Entry 6GZE (X-ray diffraction, 2.49 A resolution); this record covers chains C and D of the 6 polymer chains in the assembly.

[Chain C]
Protein: Tubulin alpha-1B chain
From: Bos taurus
Reference sequence: P81947 (TBA1B_BOVIN); residue numbers follow UniProt; this construct covers 1-440
Chain sequence (440 residues; row label = number of the first residue in the row):
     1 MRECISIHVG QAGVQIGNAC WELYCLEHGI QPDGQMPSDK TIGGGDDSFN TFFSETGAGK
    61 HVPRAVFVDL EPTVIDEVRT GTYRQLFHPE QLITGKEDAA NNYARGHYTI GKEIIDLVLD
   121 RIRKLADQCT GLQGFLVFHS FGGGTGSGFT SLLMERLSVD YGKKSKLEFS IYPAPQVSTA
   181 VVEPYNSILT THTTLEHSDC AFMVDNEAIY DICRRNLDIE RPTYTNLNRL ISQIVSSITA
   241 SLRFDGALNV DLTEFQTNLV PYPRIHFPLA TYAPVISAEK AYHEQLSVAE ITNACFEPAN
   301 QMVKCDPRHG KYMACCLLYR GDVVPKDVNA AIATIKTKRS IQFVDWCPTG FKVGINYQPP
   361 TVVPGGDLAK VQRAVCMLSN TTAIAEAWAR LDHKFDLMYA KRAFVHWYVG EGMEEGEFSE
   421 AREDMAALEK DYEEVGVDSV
Bound ions: Ca2+: Asp-39, Thr-41, Gly-44, Glu-55
Residues lining bound ligands: GTP (guanosine-5'-triphosphate): Gly-10, Gln-11, Ala-12, Gln-15, Ile-16, Asp-69, Asp-98, Ala-99, Ala-100, Asn-101, Asn-102, Ser-140, Gly-142, Gly-143, Gly-144, Thr-145, Gly-146, Ile-171, Pro-173, Val-177, Ser-178, Thr-179, Glu-183, Asn-206, Tyr-224, Leu-227, Asn-228, Ile-231

[Chain D]
Protein: Tubulin beta-2B chain
From: Bos taurus
Reference sequence: Q6B856 (TBB2B_BOVIN); the author numbering skips numbers that UniProt does not, so the offset changes along the chain: 1-42 = UniProt 1-42; 45-360 = UniProt 43-358; 369-455 = UniProt 359-445
Chain sequence (445 residues; numbered 1 to 455; 10 numbers in that range are skipped by the numbering (no residue carries them; nothing is unmodelled there); the number before each row is that of its first residue):
     1 MREIVHIQAG QCGNQIGAKF WEVISDEHGI DPTGSYHGDS DL
    45 QLERINVYYN EATGNKYVPR AILVDLEPGT MDSVRSGPFG QIFRPDNFVF GQSGAGNNWA
   105 KGHYTEGAEL VDSVLDVVRK ESESCDCLQG FQLTHSLGGG TGSGMGTLLI SKIREEYPDR
   165 IMNTFSVMPS PKVSDTVVEP YNATLSVHQL VENTDETYCI DNEALYDICF RTLKLTTPTY
   225 GDLNHLVSAT MSGVTTCLRF PGQLNADLRK LAVNMVPFPR LHFFMPGFAP LTSRGSQQYR
   285 ALTVPELTQQ MFDSKNMMAA CDPRHGRYLT VAAIFRGRMS MKEVDEQMLN VQNKNSSYFV
   345 EWIPNNVKTA VCDIPP
   369 RGLKMSATFI GNSTAIQELF KRISEQFTAM FRRKAFLHWY TGEGMDEMEF TEAESNMNDL
   429 VSEYQQYQDA TADEQGEFEE EEGEDEA
Disordered / not traced: 276-285, 441-455
Residues lining bound ligands: beryllium trifluoride / GDP: Gly-10, Gln-11, Cys-12, Gln-15, Ile-16, Asp-69, Glu-71, Gly-98, Ala-99, Gly-100, Asn-101, Asn-102, Ser-140, Gly-142, Gly-143, Gly-144, Thr-145, Gly-146, Val-171, Pro-173, Val-177, Ser-178, Glu-183, Asn-206, Leu-209, Tyr-224, Leu-227, Asn-228
Curated features (UniProtKB/Swiss-Prot):
  - motif: Met-1 to Ile-4 (MREI motif)
  - binding site (GTP): Gln-11, Glu-71, Ser-140, Gly-144, Thr-145, Gly-146, Asn-206, Asn-228
  - binding site (Mg(2+)): Glu-71
  - modified residue: Ser-40 (Phosphoserine), Thr-57 (Phosphothreonine), Lys-60 (N6-acetyllysine), Ser-174 (Phosphoserine), Thr-287 (Phosphothreonine), Thr-292 (Phosphothreonine), Arg-320 (Omega-N-methylarginine), Glu-448 (5-glutamyl polyglutamate)
  - cross-link (Glycyl lysine isopeptide (Lys-Gly)): Lys-60 (interchain with G-Cter in ubiquitin), Lys-326 (interchain with G-Cter in ubiquitin)
Reported in the primary citation:
  - binding site for beryllium trifluoride: Ala-99, Gly-100, Asn-101, Thr-145
  - binding site for the ligand GDP: Gln-11, Gly-144, Thr-145, Gly-146, Asn-206, Asn-228
  - conformationally variable residues (loop rearrangement): Asp-179, Thr-180
  - contacts within the chain: Asn-101/Thr-180

[Interface between chain C and chain D]
Contacting residue pairs (55; chain C residue first):
  Gln-11(C) / Gln-247(D)  hydrogen bond
  Lys-96(C) / Met-1(D)  hydrogen bond (backbone-backbone)
  Lys-96(C) / Asp-130(D)  salt bridge
  Lys-96(C) / Cys-131(D)
  Glu-97(C) / Met-1(D)
  Glu-97(C) / Cys-131(D)
  Glu-97(C) / Arg-253(D)  salt bridge
  Asp-98(C) / Lys-254(D)  salt bridge
  Ala-100(C) / Arg-253(D)
  Ala-100(C) / Lys-254(D)
  Ala-100(C) / Val-257(D)
  Asn-101(C) / Lys-254(D)
  Arg-105(C) / Arg-253(D)
  Pro-175(C) / Asn-349(D)
  Ser-178(C) / Lys-352(D)  hydrogen bond
  Thr-179(C) / Leu-248(D)
  Thr-179(C) / Asn-258(D)  hydrogen bond (backbone-side chain)
  Ala-180(C) / Asn-258(D)
  Ala-180(C) / Lys-352(D)
  Val-181(C) / Val-257(D)
  Val-181(C) / Asn-258(D)  hydrogen bond (backbone-side chain)
  Val-181(C) / Ile-347(D)  hydrophobic
  Val-181(C) / Pro-348(D)
  Val-181(C) / Lys-352(D)
  Arg-221(C) / Met-325(D)  hydrogen bond
  Arg-221(C) / Asp-329(D)  salt bridge
  Tyr-224(C) / Gln-247(D)
  Lys-394(C) / Pro-348(D)
  Lys-394(C) / Asn-349(D)  hydrogen bond
  Leu-397(C) / Glu-345(D)
  Leu-397(C) / Trp-346(D)
  Leu-397(C) / Pro-348(D)  hydrophobic
  Met-398(C) / Trp-346(D)  hydrogen bond (backbone-backbone)
  Met-398(C) / Ile-347(D)  hydrophobic
  Met-398(C) / Pro-348(D)
  Lys-401(C) / Phe-262(D)
  Lys-401(C) / Trp-346(D)
  Lys-401(C) / Ala-438(D)
  Lys-401(C) / Thr-439(D)  hydrogen bond (side chain-backbone)
  Arg-402(C) / Phe-262(D)
  Ala-403(C) / Pro-261(D)
  Ala-403(C) / Phe-262(D)  hydrophobic
  Phe-404(C) / Val-257(D)
  Phe-404(C) / Asn-258(D)
  Phe-404(C) / Val-260(D)
  Phe-404(C) / Pro-261(D)  hydrogen bond (backbone-backbone)
  Phe-404(C) / Thr-314(D)
  Phe-404(C) / Ile-347(D)  hydrophobic
  His-406(C) / Val-260(D)  hydrogen bond (side chain-backbone)
  His-406(C) / Pro-261(D)
  His-406(C) / Phe-262(D)
  His-406(C) / Pro-263(D)
  Trp-407(C) / Ala-256(D)  hydrophobic
  Trp-407(C) / Val-257(D)
  Trp-407(C) / Val-260(D)  hydrogen bond (side chain-backbone)
Also at the interface, not in a pair above, chain C (26 interface residues in all): Val-182, Tyr-210, Glu-220
Also at the interface, not in a pair above, chain D (30 interface residues in all): Arg-164, Ile-165, Asp-251, Lys-326, Ala-440

[In short]
26 residues of chain C and 30 residues of chain D are in contact; the contacts include 12 hydrogen bonds and 4
salt bridges. Polar pairs include Lys-96(C)/Asp-130(D), Glu-97(C)/Arg-253(D) and Asp-98(C)/Lys-254(D). From
the paper: a binding site for the ligand GDP at Gln-11(D), Gly-144(D) and Thr-145(D) among others; a binding
site for beryllium trifluoride at Ala-99(D), Gly-100(D) and Asn-101(D) among others.
Here chain C is Tubulin alpha-1B chain and chain D is Tubulin beta-2B chain, both from Bos taurus. Entry 6GZE
(Tubulin-GDP.BeF complex) was determined by X-ray diffraction together with 6S9E from the same study.
